PDB entry 5DMB | X-ray diffraction, 2.30 A resolution | chains A and D

# Chain A
Name: Flagellar assembly factor FliW
Organism: Geobacillus thermodenitrificans
UniProt: A4ISV0 (FLIW_GEOTN); residues 2-144 here = UniProt positions 2-144
Amino-acid sequence (151 residues; numbered 0 to 150; the number before each row is that of its first residue; numbering starts at 0):
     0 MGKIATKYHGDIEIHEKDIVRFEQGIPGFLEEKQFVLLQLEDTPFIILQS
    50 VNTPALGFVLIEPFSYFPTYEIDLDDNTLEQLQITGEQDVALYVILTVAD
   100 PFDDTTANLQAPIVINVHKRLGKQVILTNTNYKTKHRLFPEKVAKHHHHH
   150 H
Not modelled in the structure: 0-2, 143-150
Sequence notes: initiating methionine (0); expression tag (1, 145-150); conflict Gln38 (Pro in A4ISV0)
Swiss-Prot annotation at these positions:
  - mutagenesis: Phe44 (F44D: Loss of interaction with CsrA), Gln123 (Q123D: Loss of interaction with CsrA), Ile125 (I125D: Loss of interaction with CsrA)

# Chain D
Name: Carbon storage regulator homolog
Organism: Geobacillus thermodenitrificans
UniProt: A4ISU9 (CSRA_GEOTN); residues 3-83 here correspond to UniProt positions 2-82 (UniProt number = residue number - 1)
Amino-acid sequence (83 residues; numbered 1 to 83; the number before each row is that of its first residue):
     1 MGLVLTRKLKEAIQIGDDIEITVLAIQGDQVKLGINAPKHVEIHRKEIYL
    51 AIQAENNAASHASKSSLKRLNEQLKHLKGGKQA
Not modelled in the structure: 1-2, 75-83
Sequence notes: initiating methionine (1); expression tag (2)

# How chain A and chain D interact
Pairs across the interface - 48 pairs, chain A then chain D:
  Lys6(A) - Ser60(D)
  Lys6(A) - His61(D)
  Lys6(A) - Ala62(D)  hydrogen bond (side chain-backbone)
  Tyr7(A) - Ala62(D)  hydrogen bond (side chain-backbone)
  Tyr7(A) - Lys64(D)  hydrogen bond (backbone-side chain)
  Tyr7(A) - Leu67(D)  hydrophobic
  Gln23(A) - His40(D)  hydrogen bond (side chain-backbone)
  Gln23(A) - Glu42(D)  hydrogen bond
  Pro26(A) - Tyr49(D)
  Pro26(A) - Asn56(D)  hydrogen bond (backbone-side chain)
  Gly27(A) - Gln53(D)
  Phe28(A) - Asn56(D)
  Phe28(A) - Asn57(D)
  Phe28(A) - Ser60(D)
  Leu29(A) - Tyr49(D)
  Asp41(A) - Asn71(D)  hydrogen bond (backbone-side chain)
  Thr42(A) - Asn71(D)
  Pro43(A) - Asn71(D)
  Pro43(A) - Leu74(D)  hydrophobic
  Phe44(A) - Leu67(D)
  Phe44(A) - Leu70(D)  hydrophobic
  Phe44(A) - Leu74(D)  hydrophobic
  Leu55(A) - Ser60(D)
  Phe57(A) - Asn56(D)
  Val58(A) - Ala62(D)  hydrophobic
  Val58(A) - Leu67(D)  hydrophobic
  Tyr65(A) - Leu74(D)
  Asp75(A) - Lys39(D)  salt bridge
  Asn76(A) - Lys39(D)  hydrogen bond (side chain-backbone)
  Gln80(A) - Lys39(D)  hydrogen bond (side chain-backbone)
  Ile94(A) - Ala59(D)  hydrophobic
  Leu95(A) - Ala59(D)
  Thr96(A) - Glu55(D)  hydrogen bond
  Thr96(A) - Ala59(D)
  Val97(A) - Leu67(D)  hydrophobic
  Val97(A) - Leu70(D)  hydrophobic
  Phe101(A) - Gln73(D)
  Gln109(A) - Ile48(D)
  Gln109(A) - Ile52(D)
  Ala110(A) - Ile52(D)  hydrophobic
  Lys122(A) - Glu42(D)  salt bridge
  Gln123(A) - Asn56(D)  hydrogen bond
  Ile125(A) - His44(D)
  Ile125(A) - Ile52(D)  hydrophobic
  Thr133(A) - Glu55(D)
  Lys134(A) - Glu55(D)  salt bridge
  Phe138(A) - Leu70(D)  hydrophobic
  Phe138(A) - Leu74(D)  hydrophobic
Other interface residues (no listed pair), chain A (37 interface residues in all): Ile25, Leu39, Thr104, Thr105, Asn107, Leu137
Other interface residues (no listed pair), chain D (26 interface residues in all): Val41, Ala51, Ala58, Ser63, Ser66
From the paper, about this interface:
  - specific contacts: Asp41(A)-Asn71(D) (backbone contact), Gln123(A)-Asn56(D) (hydrogen bond), Lys134(A)-Glu55(D)
  - interface residues, chain A: Tyr7(A), Gln123(A), Ile125(A)
  - interface residues, chain D: Ile52(D), Leu67(D)

# Summary
Chain A and chain D form an interface of 37 and 26 residues respectively; the contacts include 11 hydrogen
bonds and 3 salt bridges. Among the polar pairs are Asp75(A)-Lys39(D), Lys122(A)-Glu42(D) and
Lys134(A)-Glu55(D). The authors report a backbone contact between Asp41(A) and Asn71(D); a hydrogen bond
between Gln123(A) and Asn56(D); a contact between Lys134(A) and Glu55(D). From the paper: interface residues
Tyr7(A), Gln123(A) and Ile52(D) among others.
Chain A is Flagellar assembly factor FliW and chain D is Carbon storage regulator homolog, both from
Geobacillus thermodenitrificans; the structure, Crystal structure of a translational regulator bound to a
flagellar assembly factor, was determined by X-ray diffraction, deposited together with 5DMD and 5JAK.
